4DOA - chains A and P of the 4 polymer chains in the assembly; structure by X-ray diffraction, 2.05 A resolution.

# Chain A
Name: DNA polymerase beta
Organism: Homo sapiens
Notes: EC 2.7.7.7, 4.2.99.-; fragment: DNA Polymerase Beta
Reference sequence: P06746 (DPOLB_HUMAN); residues 1-335 here = UniProt positions 1-335
Chain sequence (335 residues; each row starts with the number of its first residue):
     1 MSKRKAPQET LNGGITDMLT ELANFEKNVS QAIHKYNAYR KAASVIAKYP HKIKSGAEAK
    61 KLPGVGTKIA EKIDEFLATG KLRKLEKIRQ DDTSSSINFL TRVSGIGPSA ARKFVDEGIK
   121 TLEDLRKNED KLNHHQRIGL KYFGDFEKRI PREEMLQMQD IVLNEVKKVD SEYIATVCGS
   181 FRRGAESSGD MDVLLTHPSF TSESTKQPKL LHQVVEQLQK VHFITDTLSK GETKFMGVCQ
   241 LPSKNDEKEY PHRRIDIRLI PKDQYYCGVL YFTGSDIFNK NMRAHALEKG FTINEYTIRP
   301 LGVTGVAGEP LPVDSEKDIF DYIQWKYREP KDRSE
Disordered / not traced: 1-9
Metal / ion sites: Na+ site 1: Lys60, Leu62, Val65 (shared with 1 residue of chain D); Na+ site 2: Thr101, Val103, Ile106 (shared with DG9(P) of chain P); Mg2+: Asp190, Asp192 (together with FHG); Na+ site 3: Asp190, Asp192, Asp256 (together with FHG)
Small-molecule neighbours: FHG (2'-deoxy-5'-O-[(R)-{[(R)-[(S)-fluoro(phosphono)methyl](hydroxy)phosphoryl]oxy}(hydroxy)phosphoryl]guanosine): Arg149, Gly179, Ser180, Arg183, Ser188, Gly189, Asp190, Asp192, Tyr271, Phe272, Thr273, Gly274, Ser275, Asp276, Asn279, Arg283
Curated features (UniProtKB/Swiss-Prot):
  - region: Arg183 to Asp192 (DNA-binding)
  - active site: Lys72 (Nucleophile)
  - binding site (K(+)): Lys60, Leu62, Val65, Thr101, Val103, Ile106
  - binding site (Na(+)): Lys60, Leu62, Val65, Thr101, Val103, Ile106
  - binding site (dATP): Arg149, Ser180, Arg183, Gly189, Asp190
  - binding site (dCTP): Arg149, Ser180, Arg183, Gly189, Asp190
  - binding site (dGTP): Arg149, Ser180, Arg183, Gly189, Asp190, Asp192
  - binding site (dTTP): Arg149, Ser180, Arg183, Gly189, Asp190
  - binding site (Mg(2+)): Asp190, Asp192, Asp256
  - modified residue: Lys72 (N6-acetyllysine), Arg83 (Omega-N-methylarginine), Arg152 (Omega-N-methylarginine)
  - cross-link (Glycyl lysine isopeptide (Lys-Gly)): Lys41 (interchain with G-Cter in ubiquitin), Lys61 (interchain with G-Cter in ubiquitin), Lys81 (interchain with G-Cter in ubiquitin)

# Chain P
Molecule: G C T G A T G C G (doc)
Sequence (10 nucleotides; numbered 1 to 10; the number before each row is that of its first residue):
     1 GCTGATGCGC
Modified / non-standard residues: DOC (2',3'-dideoxycytidine-5'-monophosphate) at position 10
Metal / ion sites: Na+: DG9 (shared with Thr101(A), Val103(A), Ile106(A) of chain A)

# Chain A / chain P interface
Contacting residue pairs - 16 pairs, chain A then chain P:
  Val103(A) - DG9(P)  phosphate contact
  Ser104(A) - DG9(P)  phosphate contact
  Gly105(A) - DC8(P)  phosphate contact
  Gly105(A) - DG9(P)  hydrogen bond to the phosphate
  Ile106(A) - DG9(P)  phosphate contact
  Gly107(A) - DC8(P)  hydrogen bond to the phosphate
  Pro108(A) - DC8(P)  phosphate contact
  Ser109(A) - DG7(P)  phosphate contact
  Ser109(A) - DC8(P)  hydrogen bond to the phosphate
  Ala110(A) - DC8(P)  hydrogen bond to the phosphate
  His135(A) - DG9(P)  sugar contact
  Met236(A) - DOC_10(P)  sugar contact
  Arg254(A) - DG9(P)  phosphate contact
  Arg254(A) - DOC_10(P)  salt bridge to the phosphate
  Asp256(A) - DOC_10(P)  sugar contact
  Tyr271(A) - DOC_10(P)  hydrogen bond to the base
Other interface residues (no listed pair), chain A (15 interface residues in all): Asp190, Asp192

# Summary
15 residues of chain A face 4 of chain P across their interface, with 5 hydrogen bonds and 1 salt bridge.
Among the polar pairs are Tyr271(A)-DOC_10(P), Gly105(A)-DG9(P) and Gly107(A)-DC8(P). Ligands of chain A:
compound FHG.
Here chain A is DNA polymerase beta (Homo sapiens) and chain P is G C T G A T G C G (doc). Entry 4DOA (Ternary
complex of dna polymerase beta with a dideoxy terminated primer and 2'-deoxyguanosine 5'-beta,
gamma-monofluoromethylene triphosphate ...) was determined by X-ray diffraction (same publication as 4DO9,
4DOB and 4DOC).
